PDB entry 5G5H | X-ray diffraction, 2.30 A resolution | chains B and C of the 3 polymer chains in the assembly

Chain B:
Protein: Aldehyde oxidoreductase FAD-binding subunit PaoB
Source organism: Escherichia coli K-12
Notes: EC 1.2.99.6
UniProtKB: P77324 (PAOB_ECOLI); residue numbers follow UniProt; this construct covers 1-318
Amino-acid sequence (318 residues; numbered 1 to 318; the number before each row is that of its first residue):
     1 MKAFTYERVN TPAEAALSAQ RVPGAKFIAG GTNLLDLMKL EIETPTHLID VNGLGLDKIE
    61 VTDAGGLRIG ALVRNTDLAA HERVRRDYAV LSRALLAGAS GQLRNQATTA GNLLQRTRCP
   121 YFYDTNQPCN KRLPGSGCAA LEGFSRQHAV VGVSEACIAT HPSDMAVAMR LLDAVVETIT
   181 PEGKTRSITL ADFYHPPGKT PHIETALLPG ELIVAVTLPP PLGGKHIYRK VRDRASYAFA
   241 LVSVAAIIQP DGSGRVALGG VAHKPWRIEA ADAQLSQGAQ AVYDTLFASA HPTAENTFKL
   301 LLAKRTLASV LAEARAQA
Not modelled in the structure: 317-318
Bound ions: 4Fe-4S cluster Fe: Cys119, Cys129, Cys138, Cys157
Ligand contacts:
  - FAD (flavin-adenine dinucleotide): Lys26, Phe27, Ile28, Ala29, Gly30, Gly31, Thr32, Asn33, Leu34, Val51, Ala71, Leu72, Asn75, Gly98, Ala99, Leu103, Gln106, Ala107, Thr108, Ala110, Gly111, Asn112, Leu114, Gln115, Arg118, Pro162, Ser163, Asp164, Leu207, Glu211, Leu212, Ile213, Lys230, Tyr237, Ala238, Phe239
  - 4Fe-4S cluster (SF4): Thr117, Cys119, Tyr121, Phe122, Pro128, Cys129, Asn130, Lys131, Cys138, Ala139, Ala140, His148, Ala156, Cys157, Ile158, Ala159
UniProt features mapped onto this chain:
  - binding site (FAD): Lys26 to Leu34, Thr108, Asp164, Ile213, Lys230
  - binding site ([4Fe-4S] cluster): Cys119, Cys129, Cys138, Cys157

Chain C:
Protein: Aldehyde oxidoreductase molybdenum-binding subunit PaoC
Source organism: Escherichia coli K-12
Notes: EC 1.2.99.6
UniProtKB: P77489 (PAOC_ECOLI); residue numbers follow UniProt; this construct covers 1-732
Amino-acid sequence (732 residues; each row starts with the number of its first residue):
     1 MKFDKPAGEN PIDQLKVVGR PHDRIDGPLK TTGTARYAYE WHEEAPNAAY GYIVGSAIAK
    61 GRLTALDTDA AQKAPGVLAV ITASNAGVLG KGDKNTARLL GGPTIEHYHQ AIALVVAETF
   121 EQARAAASLV QAHYRRNKGA YSLADEKQAV NQPPEDTPDK NVGDFDGAFT SAAVKIDATY
   181 TTPDQSHMAM EPHASMAVWD GNKLTLWTSN QMIDWCRTDL AKTLKVPVEN VRIISPYIGG
   241 GFGGKLFLRS DALLAALAAR AVKRPVKVML PRPSIPNNTT HRPATLQHLR IGADQSGKIT
   301 AISHESWSGN LPGGTPETAV QQSELLYAGA NRHTGLRLAT LDLPEGNAMR APGEAPGLMA
   361 LEIAIDELAE KAGIDPVEFR ILNDTQVDPA GPTRCFSRRQ LIECLRTGAD KFGWKQRNAT
   421 PGQVRDGEWL VGHGVAAGFH NNLLEKSGAR VHLEQNGTVT VETDMTDIGT GSYTILAQTA
   481 AEMLGVPLEQ VAVHLGDSSF PVSAGSGGQW GANTSTSGVY AACMKLREMI ASAVGFDPEQ
   541 SQFADGKITN GTRSATLHEA TAGGRLTAEE SIEFGTLSKE YQQSTFAGHF VEVGVHSATG
   601 EVRVRRMLAV CAAGRILNPK TARSQVIGAM TMGMGAALME ELAVDDRLGY FVNHDMAGYE
   661 VPVHADIPKQ EVIFLDDTDP ISSPMKAKGV GELGLCGVSA AIANAVYNAT GIRVRDYPIT
   721 LDKLLDKLPD VV
Not modelled in the structure: 731-732
Modified / non-standard residues: Cys395 (3-sulfinoalanine; CSD)
Differences from the reference sequence: conflict Val88 (Ala in P77489), Gly391 (Asp in P77489); engineered mutation His440 (Arg in P77489)
Bound ions: dioxothiomolybdenum(VI) ion: Glu692 (together with pterin cytosine dinucleotide)
Ligand contacts: pterin cytosine dinucleotide (MCN): Gly240, Gly241, Phe242, Gly243, Arg350, Met465, Ile468, Gly469, Thr470, Gly471, Ser472, Ile475, Ser506, Gly507, Gly508, Gln509, Trp510, Gly511, Ala512, Asn513, Ala613, Arg615, Ile616, Leu617, Asn618, Thr621, Ala622, Gln625, Ala687, Lys688, Gly689, Val690, Gly691, Glu692
UniProt features mapped onto this chain:
  - active site: Glu692 (Proton acceptor)
  - binding site (Mo-molybdopterin cytosine dinucleotide): Gly241, Phe242, Ile468 to Thr470, Gly511, Ala512, Arg615 to Thr621, Gln625, Lys688 to Gly691
  - mutagenesis: Glu692 (E692Q: Loss of activity)

Chain B / chain C interface:
Pairs across the interface - 59 pairs, chain B then chain C:
  Met1(B) - Arg124(C)
  Met1(B) - Ala125(C)
  Lys39(B) - Arg124(C)
  Glu41(B) - Ala125(C)
  Glu41(B) - Ser128(C)  hydrogen bond
  Pro120(B) - Val652(C)  hydrophobic
  Tyr121(B) - Asp645(C)  hydrogen bond
  Tyr121(B) - Tyr650(C)
  Tyr121(B) - Val652(C)
  Asp124(B) - Tyr108(C)  hydrogen bond
  Asp124(B) - Tyr650(C)
  Asp124(B) - His654(C)  salt bridge
  Asn126(B) - Ala57(C)
  Asn126(B) - Tyr108(C)
  Gln127(B) - Tyr108(C)  hydrogen bond
  Gln127(B) - Leu648(C)
  Gln127(B) - Tyr650(C)  hydrogen bond
  Ala139(B) - Arg647(C)  hydrogen bond (backbone-side chain)
  Glu142(B) - Arg647(C)  hydrogen bond (backbone-side chain)
  Gly143(B) - Arg647(C)
  Phe144(B) - Ala643(C)  hydrophobic
  Arg146(B) - Thr720(C)
  Arg146(B) - Asp722(C)  salt bridge
  Arg229(B) - Glu428(C)  salt bridge
  Arg229(B) - His596(C)
  Lys230(B) - Glu601(C)
  Val231(B) - Thr599(C)
  Val231(B) - Glu601(C)
  Val231(B) - Leu721(C)  hydrophobic
  Arg232(B) - Glu601(C)  hydrogen bond (backbone-side chain)
  Arg232(B) - Arg603(C)  hydrogen bond (backbone-side chain)
  Asp233(B) - Arg603(C)
  Asp233(B) - Glu660(C)
  Asp233(B) - Thr720(C)
  Arg234(B) - Arg603(C)
  Arg234(B) - Met639(C)
  Arg234(B) - Glu660(C)
  Arg234(B) - Val661(C)  hydrogen bond (side chain-backbone)
  Arg234(B) - Val663(C)
  Arg234(B) - Asp666(C)
  Ala235(B) - Arg603(C)
  Ala235(B) - Ala665(C)  hydrophobic
  Ala235(B) - Asp666(C)  hydrogen bond (backbone-side chain)
  Ser236(B) - Val663(C)
  Ser236(B) - Ala665(C)
  Ala238(B) - Glu660(C)
  Leu241(B) - Leu721(C)  hydrophobic
  Phe298(B) - Asp722(C)
  Phe298(B) - Leu725(C)
  Leu302(B) - Thr599(C)
  Leu302(B) - Leu725(C)
  Arg305(B) - Ser597(C)  hydrogen bond (side chain-backbone)
  Arg305(B) - Ala598(C)  hydrogen bond (side chain-backbone)
  Arg305(B) - Leu728(C)
  Arg305(B) - Pro729(C)  hydrogen bond (side chain-backbone)
  Thr306(B) - Thr599(C)
  Ser309(B) - Glu428(C)  hydrogen bond
  Ser309(B) - His596(C)
  Ser309(B) - Ala598(C)
Interface residues without a listed pair, chain B (31 interface residues in all): Pro128, Tyr237, Leu301
Interface residues without a listed pair, chain C (33 interface residues in all): Asp726, Asp730

In short:
The interface between chain B and chain C involves 31 residues on one side and 33 on the other, with 15
hydrogen bonds and 3 salt bridges. Among the polar pairs are Asp124(B)-His654(C), Arg146(B)-Asp722(C) and
Arg229(B)-Glu428(C). Bound to chain B: 4Fe-4S cluster and flavin-adenine dinucleotide.
Here chain B is Aldehyde oxidoreductase FAD-binding subunit PaoB and chain C is Aldehyde oxidoreductase
molybdenum-binding subunit PaoC, both from Escherichia coli K-12. Entry 5G5H (Escherichia coli Periplasmic
Aldehyde Oxidase R440H mutant) was determined by X-ray diffraction (same publication as 5G5G).
